Entry 1BWN (X-ray diffraction, 2.10 A resolution); this record covers chains A and B.

Chain A (and B):
Protein: Bruton's tyrosine kinase
Source organism: Homo sapiens
Notes: EC 2.7.1.112; fragment: ph domain and btk motif; chain B of this document is another copy of the same molecule, construct and numbering; everything in this record applies to it too
UniProt: Q06187 (BTK_HUMAN); numbering as in UniProt (aligned over 2-170)
Sequence (169 residues; each row starts with the number of its first residue):
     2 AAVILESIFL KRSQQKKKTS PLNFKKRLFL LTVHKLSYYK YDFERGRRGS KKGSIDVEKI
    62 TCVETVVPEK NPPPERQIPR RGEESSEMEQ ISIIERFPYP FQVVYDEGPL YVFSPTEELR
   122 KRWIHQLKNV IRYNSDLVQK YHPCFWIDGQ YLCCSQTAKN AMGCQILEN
Not modelled in the structure: 84-86 (chain B: 80-87)
Sequence notes: engineered mutation Lys41 (Glu in Q06187)
Bound ions: Zn2+: His143, Cys154, Cys155, Cys165
Residues lining bound ligands:
  - inositol-(1,3,4,5)-tetrakisphosphate (4IP), molecule 1: Lys12, Arg13, Ser14, Gln15, Gln16, Lys17, Lys18, Ser21, Pro22, Asn24, Lys26, Arg28, Tyr39, Lys53
  - inositol-(1,3,4,5)-tetrakisphosphate (4IP), molecule 2: Lys26, Arg28, Lys41, Ser51, Lys53
UniProt features mapped onto this chain:
  - region: Lys12 to Asn24 (Inositol-(1,3,4,5)-tetrakisphosphate 1-binding)
  - binding site (1D-myo-inositol 1,3,4,5-tetrakisphosphate): Lys26, Arg28, Tyr39, Lys53
  - binding site (Zn(2+)): His143, Cys154, Cys155, Cys165
  - modified residue: Ala2 (N-acetylalanine), Ser21 (Phosphoserine), Tyr40 (Phosphotyrosine), Ser55 (Phosphoserine), Ser115 (Phosphoserine)
  - natural variant: Leu11 (L11P: In XLA), Lys12 (K12R: In XLA), Ser14 (S14F: In XLA), Lys19 (K19E: In XLA), Phe25 (F25S: In XLA), Lys27 (K27R: In XLA), Arg28 (R28C: In XLA; R28H: In XLA; R28P: In XLA), Thr33 (T33P: In XLA), Tyr39 (Y39S: In XLA), Tyr40 (Y40C: In XLA; Y40N: In XLA), Ile61 (I61N: In XLA), Val64 (V64D: In XLA; V64F: In XLA), 7 further natural variant entries in UniProt
From the paper describing this entry:
  - binding site for inositol-(1,3,4,5)-tetrakisphosphate: Lys12, Ser14, Gln15, Gln16 to Lys18, Ser21, Asn24, Lys26, Arg28, Tyr39, Lys41, Lys53
  - self-association interface (contacts with another copy of this molecule): Lys41 to Glu45
  - disease-associated variants - K19E, Q127H: unchanged binding to inositol-(1,3,4,5)-tetrakisphosphate
  - disease-associated variants - R28C: abolished binding to inositol-(1,3,4,5)-tetrakisphosphate
  - disease-associated variants - S14F: decreased binding to inositol-(1,3,4,5)-tetrakisphosphate (proposed by the authors, not directly observed)
  - disease-associated variants - T117P: abolished stability
  - disease-associated variants - L11P, F25S, T33P, Y40C, I61N, V64F, V113D, S115F, T117P, C154S, C155G: decreased stability (proposed by the authors, not directly observed)
  - mutagenesis - K19E, Q127H: unchanged binding to inositol-(1,3,4,5)-tetrakisphosphate
  - mutagenesis - K12R, R28C: abolished binding to inositol-(1,3,4,5)-tetrakisphosphate
  - mutagenesis - T117P: abolished expression
  - disease-associated variants - R28H: decreased binding to inositol-(1,3,4,5)-tetrakisphosphate (citing earlier work)

Chain A / chain B interface:
Residue-residue contacts - 39 pairs, chain A then chain B:
  Glu7(A) with Met89(B); Ile92(B)
  Ser8(A) with Gln91(B); Ile92(B)
  Ile9(A) with Phe44(B), hydrophobic; Gln91(B), hydrogen bond (backbone-side chain); Ile92(B), hydrophobic
  Lys27(A) with Phe44(B), hydrogen bond (side chain-backbone); Glu45(B); Gly47(B)
  Arg28(A) with Glu45(B), salt bridge
  Leu29(A) with Ile92(B), hydrophobic
  Tyr42(A) with Phe44(B), hydrophobic; Ile95(B); Glu96(B), hydrogen bond
  Phe44(A) with Lys27(B), hydrogen bond (backbone-side chain); Tyr42(B), hydrophobic; Phe44(B), hydrophobic
  Glu45(A) with Lys27(B); Arg28(B), salt bridge; Lys41(B), salt bridge
  Gly47(A) with Lys27(B); Glu96(B)
  Ser87(A) with Arg123(B)
  Glu88(A) with Arg123(B)
  Gln91(A) with Ser8(B); Ile9(B), hydrogen bond (side chain-backbone); Ile94(B), hydrogen bond (side chain-backbone); Pro116(B)
  Ile92(A) with Glu7(B); Ile9(B), hydrophobic; Leu29(B), hydrophobic
  Ile94(A) with Glu90(B); Gln91(B), hydrogen bond (backbone-side chain)
  Ile95(A) with Tyr42(B), hydrophobic
  Glu96(A) with Tyr42(B), hydrogen bond; Gly47(B)
  Pro116(A) with Gln91(B)
  Arg123(A) with Glu88(B)
Interface residues without a listed pair, chain A (24 interface residues in all): Lys41, Arg46, Arg48, Phe98, Leu120
Interface residues without a listed pair, chain B (24 interface residues in all): Arg48, Phe98, Leu120

In short:
The chain A/chain B interface involves 24 residues from each chain; the contacts include 8 hydrogen bonds and
3 salt bridges. Polar pairs include Arg28(A)-Glu45(B), Glu45(A)-Lys41(B) and Ile9(A)-Gln91(B). From the paper:
a binding site for inositol-(1,3,4,5)-tetrakisphosphate at Lys12(A), Ser14(A) and Gln15(A) among others; L11P,
F25S and T33P of chain A, among others, reduce stability; 17 substitutions were tested in all.
Chain A and chain B are both Bruton's tyrosine kinase (Homo sapiens); the structure, Ph domain and btk motif
from bruton's tyrosine kinase mutant E41K in complex with ins(1,3,4,5)p4, was determined by X-ray diffraction
(same publication as 1B55).
